PDB entry 7D0A | electron microscopy, 4.00 A resolution | chains D and I of the 12 polymer chains in the assembly

Chain D:
Name: Intermembrane phospholipid transport system permease protein MlaE
Organism: Acinetobacter baumannii
UniProtKB: V5V9F4 (V5V9F4_ACIBA); residues 1-258 here = UniProt positions 1-258
Sequence (258 residues; row label = number of the first residue in the row):
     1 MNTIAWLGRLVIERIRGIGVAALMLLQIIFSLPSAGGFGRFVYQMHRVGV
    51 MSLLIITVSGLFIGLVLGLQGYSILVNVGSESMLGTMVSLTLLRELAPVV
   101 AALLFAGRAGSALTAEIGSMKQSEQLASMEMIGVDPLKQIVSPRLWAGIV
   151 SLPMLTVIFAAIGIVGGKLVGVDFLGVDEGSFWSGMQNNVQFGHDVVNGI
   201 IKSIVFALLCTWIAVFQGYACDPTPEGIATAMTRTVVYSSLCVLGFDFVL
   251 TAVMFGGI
Disordered / not traced: 257-258

Chain I:
Name: MCE family protein
Organism: Acinetobacter baumannii
UniProtKB: V5V921 (V5V921_ACIBA); residue numbers follow UniProt; this construct covers 1-226
Sequence (226 residues; numbered 1 to 226; the number before each row is that of its first residue):
     1 MKSRTSELAVGIFVIIFGIALFFLAMKVSGLVGTNLSDGYTMKAQFDNVN
    51 GLKPRAKVTMSGVTIGRVDSITLDPVTRLATVTFDLDGKLTSFNAEQLKE
   101 VQKNALDELRYSSDYTQATPAQQKTMEQQLISNMNSITSIDEDAYIMVAT
   151 NGLLGEKYLKIVPGGGLNYLKRGDTISNTQGTMDLEDLISKFITGGGAGK
   201 VAAGSSSAEEKAPASTDSSAQPSFVE
Disordered / not traced: 1-2, 194-226

Chain D / chain I interface:
Residue-residue contacts (11; chain D residue first):
  Gly79(D) - Gly152(I)
  Gly79(D) - Leu154(I)
  Ser82(D) - Glu156(I)
  Val165(D) - Ser29(I)
  Lys168(D) - Val28(I)  hydrogen bond (side chain-backbone)
  Asp178(D) - Lys57(I)
  Asp178(D) - Arg67(I)  salt bridge
  Glu179(D) - Arg67(I)  salt bridge
  Gly180(D) - Arg55(I)
  Gly180(D) - Arg67(I)
  Ser181(D) - Glu156(I)  hydrogen bond
Other interface residues (no listed pair), chain D (13 interface residues in all): Val78, Leu169, Asp173, Trp183, Asn188
Other interface residues (no listed pair), chain I (10 interface residues in all): Lys53, Gly155

Overview:
13 residues of chain D face 10 of chain I across their interface, with 2 hydrogen bonds and 2 salt bridges.
Among the polar pairs are Asp178(D)-Arg67(I), Glu179(D)-Arg67(I) and Lys168(D)-Val28(I).
Here chain D is Intermembrane phospholipid transport system permease protein MlaE and chain I is MCE family
protein, both from Acinetobacter baumannii. Entry 7D0A (Acinetobacter MlaFEDB complex in ADP-vanadate trapped
Vclose conformation) was determined by electron microscopy (same publication as 7D06, 7D08 and 7D09).
